PDB entry 7UWC | electron microscopy, 4.00 A resolution | chains A and F of the 31 polymer chains in the assembly

[Chain A]
Protein: V-type proton ATPase catalytic subunit A
Source organism: Citrus limon
Notes: EC 7.1.2.2
UniProt: Q9SM09 (VATA_CITUN); numbering as in UniProt (aligned over 1-623)
Chain sequence (623 residues; each row starts with the number of its first residue):
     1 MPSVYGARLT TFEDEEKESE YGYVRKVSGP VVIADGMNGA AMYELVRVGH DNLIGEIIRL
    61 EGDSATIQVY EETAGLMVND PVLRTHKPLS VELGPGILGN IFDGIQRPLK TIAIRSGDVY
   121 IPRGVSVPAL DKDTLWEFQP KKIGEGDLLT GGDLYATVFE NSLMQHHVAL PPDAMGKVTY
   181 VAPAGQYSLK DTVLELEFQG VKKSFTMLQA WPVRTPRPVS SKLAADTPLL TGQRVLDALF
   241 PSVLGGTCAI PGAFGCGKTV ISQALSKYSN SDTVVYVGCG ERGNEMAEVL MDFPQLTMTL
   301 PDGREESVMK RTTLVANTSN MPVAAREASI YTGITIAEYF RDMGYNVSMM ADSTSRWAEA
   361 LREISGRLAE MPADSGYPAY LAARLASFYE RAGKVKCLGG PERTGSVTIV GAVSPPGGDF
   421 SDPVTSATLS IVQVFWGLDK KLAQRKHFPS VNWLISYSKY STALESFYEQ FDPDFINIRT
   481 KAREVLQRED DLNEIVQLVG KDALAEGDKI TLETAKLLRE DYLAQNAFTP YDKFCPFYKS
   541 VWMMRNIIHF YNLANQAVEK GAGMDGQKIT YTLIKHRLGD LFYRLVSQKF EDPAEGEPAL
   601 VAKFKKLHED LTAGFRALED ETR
Unresolved in the structure: 1-20, 559-568, 620-623
UniProt features mapped onto this chain:
  - binding site (ATP): Gly-252 to Thr-259

[Chain F]
Protein: V-type proton ATPase subunit B2
Source organism: Citrus limon
UniProt: A0A067FXK2 (A0A067FXK2_CITSI); numbering as in UniProt (aligned over 1-488)
Chain sequence (488 residues; row label = number of the first residue in the row):
     1 MGVAQNNVDM EEGTLEVAME YRTVTGVAGP LVILDKVKGP KYYEIVNIRL GDGTMRRGQV
    61 LEVDGEKAVV QVFEGTSGID NKFTTVQFTG EVLKTPVSLD MLGRIFNGSG KPIDNGPPIL
   121 PEAYLDISGS SINPSERTYP EEMIQTGIST IDVMNSIARG QKIPLFSAAG LPHNEIAAQI
   181 CRQAGLVKRL EKTDNLLEDG EEDNFAIVFA AMGVNMETAQ FFKRDFEENG SMERVTLFLN
   241 LANDPTIERI ITPRIALTTA EYLAYECGKH VLVILTDMSS YADALREVSA AREEVPGRRG
   301 YPGYMYTDLA QIYERAGRIE GRKGSITQIP ILTMPNDDIT HPTPDLTGYI TEGQIYIDRQ
   361 LQNRQIYPPI NVLPSLSRLM KSAIGEGMTR RDHSDVSNQL YANYAIGKDV QAMKAVVGEE
   421 ALSSEDLLYL EFLDKFERKF VAQGAYDSRN IFQSLDLAWT LLRIFPRELL HRIPGKTLDQ
   481 YYSRDAAN
Unresolved in the structure: 1-11, 190-199, 485-488

[How chain A and chain F interact]
Residue-residue contacts - 14 pairs, chain A then chain F:
  Asn-38(A) with Asn-81(F); Lys-82(F)
  Ala-40(A) with Asp-80(F); Asn-81(F)
  Ala-41(A) with Ile-79(F)
  Met-42(A) with Thr-76(F); Gly-78(F); Ile-79(F), hydrogen bond (backbone-backbone)
  Arg-59(A) with Val-27(F)
  Leu-60(A) with Val-27(F), hydrogen bond (backbone-backbone)
  Glu-61(A) with Gly-26(F)
  Gly-62(A) with Thr-25(F)
  Ala-379(A) with Arg-286(F)
  Glu-390(A) with Asn-243(F)
Also at the interface, not in a pair above, chain A (16 interface residues in all): Gly-39, Tyr-43, Ile-58, Met-371, Ala-373, Asp-374
Also at the interface, not in a pair above, chain F (15 interface residues in all): Ala-28, Ser-77, Glu-287, Ala-290

[In short]
Chain A and chain F form an interface of 16 and 15 residues respectively; the contacts include 2 hydrogen
bonds. The backbones hydrogen-bond at Met-42(A)/Ile-79(F) and Leu-60(A)/Val-27(F). UniProt lists 8 ATP-binding
residues on chain A.
Chain A is V-type proton ATPase catalytic subunit A and chain F is V-type proton ATPase subunit B2, both from
Citrus limon; the structure, Citrus V-ATPase State 2, H in contact with subunit a, was determined by electron
microscopy (same publication as 7UW9, 7UWA, 7UWB and 7UWD).
